PDB entry 6I3Z | X-ray diffraction, 3.10 A resolution | chains A and B of the 4 polymer chains in the assembly

Chain A:
Name: Alpha-1-antitrypsin
Source organism: Homo sapiens
Reference sequence: P01009 (A1AT_HUMAN); residues 2-353 here correspond to UniProt positions 26-377 (UniProt number = residue number + 24)
Chain sequence (356 residues; numbered -2 to 353; the number before each row is that of its first residue; numbers below 1 keep their minus sign (Met-2 is residue -2)):
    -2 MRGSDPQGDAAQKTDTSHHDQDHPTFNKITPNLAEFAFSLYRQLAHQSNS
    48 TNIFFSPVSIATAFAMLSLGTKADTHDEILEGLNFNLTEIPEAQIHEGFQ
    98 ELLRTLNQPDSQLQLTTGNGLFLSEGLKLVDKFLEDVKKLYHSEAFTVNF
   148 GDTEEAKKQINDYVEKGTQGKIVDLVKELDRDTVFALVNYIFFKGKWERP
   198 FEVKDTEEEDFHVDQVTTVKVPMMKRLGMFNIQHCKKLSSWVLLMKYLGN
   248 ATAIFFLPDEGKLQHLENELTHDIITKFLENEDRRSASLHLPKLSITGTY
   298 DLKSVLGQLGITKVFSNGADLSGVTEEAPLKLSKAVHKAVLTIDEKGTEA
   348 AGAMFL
Disordered / not traced: -2 to 24, 83, 124, 142-147, 173-177, 326
Sequence notes: initiating methionine (-2); expression tag (-1 to 1)
Reported in the primary citation:
  - contacts within the chain: Lys290-Glu342
  - disease-associated variants - E342K: decreased binding to Fab 2H2 heavy chain
  - disease-associated variants - E264V: unchanged binding to Fab 2H2 heavy chain

Chain B:
Name: Alpha-1-antitrypsin
Source organism: Homo sapiens
Reference sequence: P01009 (A1AT_HUMAN); residues 354-394 here correspond to UniProt positions 378-418 (UniProt number = residue number + 24)
Chain sequence (41 residues; row label = number of the first residue in the row):
   354 EAIPMSIPPEVKFNKPFVFLMIEQNTKSPLFMGKVVNPTQK
Disordered / not traced: 354-360

Chain A / chain B interface:
Residue-residue contacts (95; chain A residue first):
  Thr27(A) - Thr379(B)
  Thr27(A) - Ser381(B)
  Leu30(A) - Pro382(B)
  Phe35(A) - Met385(B)  hydrophobic
  Tyr38(A) - Val371(B)
  Tyr38(A) - Met385(B)  hydrophobic
  Tyr38(A) - Lys387(B)
  Asn46(A) - Val389(B)
  Thr48(A) - Val389(B)
  Thr48(A) - Gln393(B)
  Asn49(A) - Lys387(B)
  Asn49(A) - Val388(B)
  Asn49(A) - Val389(B)  hydrogen bond (side chain-backbone)
  Asn49(A) - Asn390(B)  hydrogen bond (side chain-backbone)
  Asn49(A) - Gln393(B)  hydrogen bond (side chain-backbone)
  Ile50(A) - Gly386(B)
  Ile50(A) - Lys387(B)  hydrogen bond (backbone-backbone)
  Phe51(A) - Phe372(B)  hydrophobic
  Phe51(A) - Phe384(B)  hydrophobic
  Phe51(A) - Met385(B)
  Phe52(A) - Phe384(B)
  Phe52(A) - Met385(B)  hydrogen bond (backbone-backbone)
  Ser53(A) - Leu383(B)  hydrogen bond (side chain-backbone)
  Ser53(A) - Phe384(B)
  Pro54(A) - Pro382(B)
  Pro54(A) - Leu383(B)
  Pro54(A) - Phe384(B)
  Val55(A) - Pro382(B)
  Val55(A) - Leu383(B)  hydrophobic
  Leu99(A) - Thr379(B)
  Leu99(A) - Ser381(B)
  Thr102(A) - Thr379(B)
  Leu112(A) - Leu383(B)  hydrophobic
  Ile188(A) - Leu383(B)  hydrophobic
  Ile188(A) - Phe384(B)  hydrophobic
  Phe190(A) - Met374(B)  hydrophobic
  Phe190(A) - Phe384(B)  hydrophobic
  Asp207(A) - Asn367(B)
  Phe208(A) - Phe366(B)
  Phe208(A) - Asn367(B)
  Phe208(A) - Lys368(B)
  Phe208(A) - Val389(B)
  Phe208(A) - Pro391(B)
  His209(A) - Asn367(B)  hydrogen bond (backbone-backbone)
  His209(A) - Lys368(B)
  His209(A) - Pro369(B)
  Val210(A) - Pro369(B)
  Val216(A) - Asn390(B)
  Val218(A) - Pro391(B)  hydrophobic
  Met220(A) - Phe366(B)
  Met220(A) - Asn367(B)
  Ile229(A) - Val364(B)  hydrophobic
  Trp238(A) - Pro361(B)  hydrophobic
  Tyr244(A) - Met374(B)
  Asn247(A) - Gln377(B)
  Asn247(A) - Asn378(B)  hydrogen bond
  Ala248(A) - Ile375(B)
  Ala248(A) - Gln377(B)
  Thr249(A) - Met374(B)
  Thr249(A) - Ile375(B)  hydrogen bond (backbone-backbone)
  Thr249(A) - Gln377(B)
  Ala250(A) - Leu373(B)
  Ile251(A) - Phe372(B)
  Ile251(A) - Leu373(B)  hydrogen bond (backbone-backbone)
  Ile251(A) - Ile375(B)  hydrophobic
  Phe252(A) - Phe366(B)  hydrophobic
  Phe252(A) - Phe370(B)  hydrophobic
  Phe252(A) - Val371(B)
  Phe252(A) - Phe372(B)  hydrophobic
  Phe253(A) - Phe370(B)
  Phe253(A) - Val371(B)  hydrogen bond (backbone-backbone)
  Phe253(A) - Leu373(B)  hydrophobic
  Leu254(A) - Lys365(B)
  Leu254(A) - Phe366(B)  hydrophobic
  Pro255(A) - Pro369(B)
  Pro255(A) - Phe370(B)
  Ser283(A) - Pro362(B)
  Ala284(A) - Pro362(B)  hydrophobic
  Ser285(A) - Pro362(B)  hydrogen bond (side chain-backbone)
  Ser285(A) - Glu363(B)
  Ser285(A) - Val364(B)  hydrogen bond (backbone-backbone)
  Leu286(A) - Val364(B)
  His287(A) - Val364(B)  hydrogen bond (backbone-backbone)
  His287(A) - Lys365(B)
  His287(A) - Phe366(B)  hydrogen bond (backbone-backbone)
  Leu288(A) - Phe366(B)  hydrophobic
  Pro289(A) - Phe366(B)
  Leu291(A) - Val388(B)  hydrophobic
  Leu291(A) - Pro391(B)  hydrophobic
  Ser292(A) - Lys394(B)
  Ile293(A) - Gln393(B)
  Thr294(A) - Lys394(B)
  Leu338(A) - Phe372(B)  hydrophobic
  Thr345(A) - Met374(B)
  Ala347(A) - Phe384(B)  hydrophobic
Other interface residues (no listed pair), chain A (64 interface residues in all): Ala31, Ala34, Ser47, Leu103, Leu240, Leu260, Leu263, Glu264, His269, Ile272, Lys290, Ala348, Gly349
Other interface residues (no listed pair), chain B (34 interface residues in all): Glu376, Lys380, Thr392

Overview:
The interface between chain A and chain B involves 64 residues on one side and 34 on the other; the contacts
include 15 hydrogen bonds. Polar contacts include Asn49(A)-Val389(B), Asn49(A)-Asn390(B) and
Asn49(A)-Gln393(B). From the paper: E342K of chain A reduces binding to Fab 2H2 heavy chain; contacts within
the chain involving Lys290(A) and Glu342(A).
Chain A is Alpha-1-antitrypsin and chain B is Alpha-1-antitrypsin, both from Homo sapiens; the structure, Fab
fragment of an antibody selective for wild-type alpha-1-antitrypsin in complex with its antigen, was
determined by X-ray diffraction, deposited together with 6I1O.
